5L2Z - chains H and L; structure by X-ray diffraction, 1.79 A resolution.

Chain H:
Name: Coagulation factor VII (Heavy Chain)
Source organism: Homo sapiens
Notes: EC 3.4.21.21
UniProt: P08709 (FA7_HUMAN); the construct lacks a stretch of the UniProt sequence and is renumbered around it, so the offset changes along the chain: 16-35 = UniProt 213-232; 37-60 = UniProt 233-256; 61-129 = UniProt 261-329; 134-147 = UniProt 337-350; 5 more segments
Chain sequence (254 residues; row label = number of the first residue in the row; note: 11 numbers in that range are skipped by the numbering (no residue carries them; nothing is unmodelled there); a row labelled like 60A-60D holds insertion residues (60A, then the next letters in order)):
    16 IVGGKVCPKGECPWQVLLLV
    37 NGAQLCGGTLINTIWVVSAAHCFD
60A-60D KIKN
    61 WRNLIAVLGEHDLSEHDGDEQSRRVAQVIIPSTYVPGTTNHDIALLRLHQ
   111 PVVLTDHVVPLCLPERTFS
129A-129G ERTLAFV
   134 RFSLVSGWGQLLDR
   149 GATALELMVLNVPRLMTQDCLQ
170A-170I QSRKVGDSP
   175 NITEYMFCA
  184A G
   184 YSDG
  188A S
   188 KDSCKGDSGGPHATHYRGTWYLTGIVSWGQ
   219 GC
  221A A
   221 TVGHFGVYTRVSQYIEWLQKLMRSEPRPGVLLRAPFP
Swiss-Prot annotation at these positions:
  - active site (Charge relay system): His57, Asp102, Ser195
  - binding site (substrate): Asp189
  - glycosylation: Asn175 (N-linked (GlcNAc...) asparagine)
Cystine bridges: Cys22-Cys27, Cys42-Cys58, Cys168-Cys182, Cys191-Cys220
Ion coordination: Ca2+: Glu70, Asp72, Glu75, Glu80
Residues lining bound ligands: 70C (1-[(2R,15R)-2-[(1-amino-4-fluoroisoquinolin-6-yl)amino]-4,15,17-trimethyl-3,12-dioxo-13-oxa-4,11-diazatricyclo[14.2.2.1~6,10~]henicosa-1(18),6(21),7,9,16,19-hexaen-7-yl]cyclohexane-1-carboxylic acid): Leu41, Cys42, His57, Cys58, Asp60, Lys60A, Gly97, Thr98, Thr99, Asp102, Pro170I, Asp189, Ser190, Cys191, Lys192, Ser195, Val213, Ser214, Trp215, Gly216, Gln217, Gly219, Cys220, Gly226, Val227, Tyr228

Chain L:
Name: Coagulation factor VII (Light Chain)
Source organism: Homo sapiens
Notes: EC 3.4.21.21
UniProt: P08709 (FA7_HUMAN); residues 87-144 here correspond to UniProt positions 147-204 (UniProt number = residue number + 60)
Chain sequence (58 residues; numbered 87 to 144; the number before each row is that of its first residue):
    87 DQLICVNENGGCEQYCSDHTGTKRSCRCHEGYSLLADGVSCTPTVEYPCG
   137 KIPILEKR
Cystine bridges: Cys91-Cys102, Cys98-Cys112, Cys114-Cys127

Interface between chain H and chain L:
Disulfides between the chains: Cys122(H)-Cys135(L)
Residue-residue contacts - 45 pairs, chain H then chain L:
  Lys24(H) with Ile140(L)
  Gly25(H) with Ile138(L); Ile140(L)
  Glu26(H) with Ile138(L); Ile140(L); Leu141(L)
  Trp29(H) with Gly136(L); Lys137(L); Ile138(L), hydrophobic
  Leu114(H) with Tyr133(L)
  Thr115(H) with Tyr133(L)
  Asp116(H) with Tyr133(L), hydrogen bond; Pro139(L); Lys143(L), salt bridge
  Val119(H) with Pro134(L); Lys137(L); Pro139(L)
  Pro120(H) with Cys135(L); Gly136(L), hydrogen bond (backbone-backbone)
  Leu121(H) with Cys135(L)
  Cys122(H) with His115(L); Cys135(L), disulfide; Gly136(L), hydrogen bond (side chain-backbone)
  Leu123(H) with Tyr101(L), hydrogen bond (backbone-side chain); His115(L)
  Pro124(H) with Tyr101(L)
  Glu125(H) with Tyr101(L); Arg113(L), salt bridge
  Phe128(H) with Asn95(L); Gln100(L); Tyr101(L), hydrophobic
  Arg129B(H) with Val92(L)
  Thr129C(H) with Asn95(L)
  Tyr203(H) with Glu99(L)
  Arg204(H) with Gly97(L), hydrogen bond (side chain-backbone); Cys98(L); Glu99(L)
  Gly205(H) with Lys137(L), hydrogen bond (backbone-side chain)
  Thr206(H) with Tyr118(L); Cys135(L); Gly136(L); Lys137(L), hydrogen bond
  Trp207(H) with Gly136(L), hydrogen bond (backbone-backbone); Ile138(L)
  Tyr208(H) with Gln100(L)
Also at the interface, not in a pair above, chain H (24 interface residues in all): Pro28
Also at the interface, not in a pair above, chain L (21 interface residues in all): Cys91

In short:
Chain H and chain L form an interface of 24 and 21 residues respectively; the contacts include 1 disulfide
bond, 8 hydrogen bonds and 2 salt bridges. Polar contacts include Asp116(H)-Lys143(L), Glu125(H)-Arg113(L) and
Asp116(H)-Tyr133(L). Bound to chain H: compound 70C.
Chain H is Coagulation factor VII (Heavy Chain) and chain L is Coagulation factor VII (Light Chain), both from
Homo sapiens; the structure, Factor VIIa in complex with the inhibitor
1-[(2R,15R)-2-[(1-amino-4-fluoroisoquinolin-6-yl)amino]-4,15,17-trimethyl-3,12-dioxo-13-oxa-4,11-diazatricyclo[14.2.2.1~6,10~]henicosa-1(18),6(21),7,9,16,19-hexaen-7-yl]cyclohexane-1-carboxylic
acid, was determined by X-ray diffraction, deposited together with 5L2Y and 5L30.
